PDB entry 4MYP | X-ray diffraction, 1.80 A resolution | chains A and B

[Chain A (and B)]
Molecule: Iron-regulated surface determinant protein A
Source organism: Listeria monocytogenes
Notes: chain B of this document is another copy of the same molecule, construct and numbering; everything in this record applies to it too
UniProt: Q9KGV9 (Q9KGV9_LISMN); residues 183-303 here = UniProt positions 183-303
Sequence (122 residues; row label = number of the first residue in the row):
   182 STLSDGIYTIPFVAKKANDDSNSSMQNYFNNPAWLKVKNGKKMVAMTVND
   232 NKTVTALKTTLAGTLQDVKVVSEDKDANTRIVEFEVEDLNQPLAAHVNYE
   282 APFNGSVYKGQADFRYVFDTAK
Unresolved in the structure: 182 (chain B: 182-186)
Construct notes: expression tag (182)
Bound ions: Zn2+ site 1 near Asp255 (its only coordinating residue here); Zn2+ site 2 near Asp257 (its only coordinating residue here); Zn2+ site 3: His277, Asp294; heme Fe near Tyr280 (its only coordinating residue here)
Small-molecule neighbours:
  - heme (HEM), molecule 1: Lys197, Ser204, Ser205, Met206, Tyr209, Thr234, Tyr280, Ala282, Pro283, Phe284, Tyr289, Ala293, Asp294, Phe295
  - heme (HEM), molecule 2: Lys197, Ser205, Phe284
Reported in the primary citation:
  - heme coordination: Tyr280
  - binding site for heme: Ser204, Ser205, Tyr209, Thr234, Ala282, Phe284, Tyr289
  - mutagenesis - Y280A: abolished binding to heme
  - mutagenesis - Y289A: decreased binding to heme
  - conformationally variable residues (loop rearrangement, side-chain flip): Glu281 to Phe284, Ser287 to Lys290

[Interface between chain A and chain B]
Contacting residue pairs (11):
  Ser205(A) - Phe284(B)
  Asn208(A) - Asn285(B)
  Tyr209(A) - Asn285(B)
  Pro283(A) - Pro283(B)
  Phe284(A) - Tyr209(B)
  Phe284(A) - Asp231(B)
  Phe284(A) - Thr234(B)
  Phe284(A) - Pro283(B)
  Asn285(A) - Lys233(B)
  Asn285(A) - Thr234(B)
  Asn285(A) - Pro283(B)
Other interface residues (no listed pair), chain B (8 interface residues in all): Ala282

[In short]
Chain A and chain B form an interface of 6 and 8 residues respectively. Bound to chain A: heme. His277(A) and
Asp294(A) coordinate Zn2+ site 3. From the paper: a binding site for heme at Ser204(A), Ser205(A) and
Tyr209(A) among others; Y280A of chain A abolishes binding to heme.
Both chains are Iron-regulated surface determinant protein A (Listeria monocytogenes). Entry 4MYP (Structure
of the central NEAT domain, N2, of the listerial Hbp2 protein complexed with heme) was determined by X-ray
diffraction (same publication as 4NLA).
